4ODN - chains A and B; structure by X-ray diffraction, 1.60 A resolution.

Chain A:
Molecule: Peptidyl-prolyl cis-trans isomerase SlyD
Source organism: Thermus thermophilus
Notes: EC 5.2.1.8
UniProt: Q5SLE7 (Q5SLE7_THET8); residue numbers follow UniProt; this construct covers 1-149
Amino-acid sequence (158 residues; row label = number of the first residue in the row):
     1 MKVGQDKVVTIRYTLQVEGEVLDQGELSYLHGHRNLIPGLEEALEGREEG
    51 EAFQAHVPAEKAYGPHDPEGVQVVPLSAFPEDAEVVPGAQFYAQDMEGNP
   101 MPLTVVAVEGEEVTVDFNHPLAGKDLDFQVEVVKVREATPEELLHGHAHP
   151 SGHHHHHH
Unresolved in the structure: 151-158
Differences from the reference sequence: expression tag (150-158)
Metal / ion sites: Na+: N35 (together with sulfate ion)
Reported in the primary citation:
  - catalytic residues: Y63, F128
  - mutagenesis - D23A, I37G, Y63A, Y63F, Y92A, M96A, H119A, F128A: decreased catalytic activity
  - mutagenesis - Y63A, H119A: increased binding to affinity of the IF domain
  - mutagenesis - Y13F, N35A, A78G: unchanged catalytic activity
  - mutagenesis - Y63A: unchanged binding to FKBP domain
  - mutagenesis - Y63F (1.7-times): increased binding to FKBP domain
  - mutagenesis - Y63F: increased binding to IF domain

Chain B:
Molecule: 30S ribosomal protein S2
Notes: fragment: S2-plus peptide
UniProt: P0A7V0 (RS2_ECOLI); numbering as in UniProt (aligned over 26-41)
Amino-acid sequence (17 residues; numbered 26 to 42; the number before each row is that of its first residue):
    26 KMKPFIFGARNKVHIYX
Unresolved in the structure: 26-29
Differences from the reference sequence: engineered mutation Y41 (Ile in P0A7V0); amidation (42)
Modified residues: NH2 (amino group) at position 42
Reported in the primary citation:
  - mutagenesis - P29E: decreased binding to Peptidyl-prolyl cis-trans isomerase SlyD (chain A)

How chain A and chain B interact:
Residue-residue contacts - 25 pairs, chain A then chain B:
  Q72(A) - F30(B)  hydrogen bond (side chain-backbone)
  Q72(A) - A34(B)
  V73(A) - A34(B)
  V73(A) - R35(B)
  P75(A) - R35(B)
  A78(A) - I40(B)
  F79(A) - I40(B)  hydrophobic
  P80(A) - I40(B)
  P80(A) - Y41(B)
  F91(A) - I40(B)  hydrophobic
  Y92(A) - I40(B)
  Y92(A) - Y41(B)  hydrogen bond (backbone-backbone)
  Y92(A) - NH2_42(B)  hydrogen bond (backbone-backbone)
  A93(A) - V38(B)  hydrophobic
  A93(A) - H39(B)
  Q94(A) - V38(B)
  Q94(A) - H39(B)  hydrogen bond (backbone-backbone)
  D95(A) - K37(B)
  M96(A) - N36(B)
  M96(A) - K37(B)  hydrogen bond (backbone-backbone)
  M96(A) - V38(B)
  M96(A) - H39(B)  hydrogen bond
  M101(A) - F30(B)  hydrophobic
  E112(A) - R35(B)  salt bridge
  F117(A) - V38(B)  hydrophobic
Also at the interface, not in a pair above, chain A (17 interface residues in all): V74, L103
Also at the interface, not in a pair above, chain B (11 interface residues in all): I31
Interface features reported in the paper:
  - interface residues, chain A: V74(A), F79(A), F91(A), F117(A)
  - interface residues, chain B: V38(B), I40(B)

In short:
Chain A and chain B form an interface of 17 and 11 residues respectively, with 6 hydrogen bonds and 1 salt
bridge. Polar contacts include E112(A)-R35(B), Q72(A)-F30(B) and M96(A)-H39(B). The paper reports catalytic
residues Y63(A) and F128(A); D23A, I37G and Y63A of chain A, among others, reduce catalytic activity; 12
substitutions were tested in all.
Chain A is Peptidyl-prolyl cis-trans isomerase SlyD (Thermus thermophilus) and chain B is 30S ribosomal
protein S2; the structure, Structure of SlyD from Thermus thermophilus in complex with S2-plus peptide, was
determined by X-ray diffraction together with 4ODK, 4ODL, 4ODM, 4ODP and 4ODQ from the same study.
